PDB entry 3AZH | X-ray diffraction, 3.49 A resolution | chains D and I of the 10 polymer chains in the assembly

== Chain D ==
Molecule: Histone H2B type 1-J
Source organism: Homo sapiens
UniProtKB: P06899 (H2B1J_HUMAN); residues 0-125 here correspond to UniProt positions 1-126 (UniProt number = residue number + 1)
Sequence (129 residues; row label = number of the first residue in the row; numbers below 1 keep their minus sign (Gly-3 is residue -3)):
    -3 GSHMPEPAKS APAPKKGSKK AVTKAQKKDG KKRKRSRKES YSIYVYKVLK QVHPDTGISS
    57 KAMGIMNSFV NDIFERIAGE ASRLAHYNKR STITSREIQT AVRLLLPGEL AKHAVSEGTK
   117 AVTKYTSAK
Disordered / not traced: -3 to 29, 125
Construct notes: expression tag (-3 to -1)
Ion coordination: Mn2+ near Val48 (its only coordinating residue here)
UniProt features mapped onto this chain:
  - modified residue: Pro1 (N-acetylproline), Glu2 (ADP-ribosyl glutamic acid), Lys5 (N6-(2-hydroxyisobutyryl)lysine), Ser6 (ADP-ribosylserine), Lys11 (N6-(beta-hydroxybutyryl)lysine), Lys12 (N6-(2-hydroxyisobutyryl)lysine), Ser14 (Phosphoserine), Lys15 (N6-acetyllysine), Lys16 (N6-(beta-hydroxybutyryl)lysine), Lys20 (N6-(2-hydroxyisobutyryl)lysine), Lys23 (N6-(2-hydroxyisobutyryl)lysine), Lys24 (N6-(2-hydroxyisobutyryl)lysine), Lys34 (N6-(2-hydroxyisobutyryl)lysine), Glu35 (PolyADP-ribosyl glutamic acid), Ser36 (Phosphoserine), Lys43 (N6-(2-hydroxyisobutyryl)lysine), Lys46 (N6-(2-hydroxyisobutyryl)lysine), Lys57 (N6,N6-dimethyllysine), Arg79 (Dimethylated arginine), Lys85 (N6,N6,N6-trimethyllysine) and 6 more in UniProt
  - glycosylation: Ser112 (O-linked (GlcNAc) serine)
  - cross-link (Glycyl lysine isopeptide (Lys-Gly)): Lys5 (interchain with G-Cter in SUMO2), Lys20 (interchain with G-Cter in SUMO2), Lys34 (interchain with G-Cter in ubiquitin), Lys120 (interchain with G-Cter in ubiquitin)

== Chain I ==
Molecule: 146-nt DNA strand
Sequence (146 nucleotides; row label = number of the first residue in the row):
     1 ATCAATATCC ACCTGCAGAT TCTACCAAAA GTGTATTTGG AAACTGCTCC ATCAAAAGGC
    61 ATGTTCAGCT GAATTCAGCT GAACATGCCT TTTGATGGAG CAGTTTCCAA ATACACTTTT
   121 GGTAGAATCT GCAGGTGGAT ATTGAT
Disordered / not traced: 146
Ion coordination: Mn2+ site 1 near DG78 (its only coordinating residue here); Mn2+ site 2 near DG100 (its only coordinating residue here); Mn2+ site 3 near DG121 (its only coordinating residue here); Mn2+ site 4 near DA133 (its only coordinating residue here)

== Interface between chain D and chain I ==
Pairs across the interface (20):
  Lys30(D) with DT104(I), hydrogen bond to the phosphate
  Arg31(D) with DC26(I), sugar contact; DA27(I), sugar contact
  Ser32(D) with DG103(I), phosphate contact
  Arg33(D) with DA27(I), hydrogen bond to the phosphate; DA28(I), salt bridge to the phosphate
  Glu35(D) with DA28(I), phosphate contact
  Tyr42(D) with DT20(I), phosphate contact; DT21(I), phosphate contact
  Gly53(D) with DT20(I), phosphate contact
  Ile54(D) with DA19(I), phosphate contact; DT20(I), phosphate contact
  Ser55(D) with DA19(I), phosphate contact
  Ser56(D) with DA19(I), hydrogen bond to the phosphate
  Arg86(D) with DG39(I), phosphate contact; DG40(I), salt bridge to the phosphate
  Ser87(D) with DT38(I), hydrogen bond to the phosphate; DG39(I), hydrogen bond to the phosphate
  Thr88(D) with DT38(I), phosphate contact; DG39(I), hydrogen bond to the phosphate

== Summary ==
Chain D and chain I form an interface of 13 and 11 residues respectively, with 6 hydrogen bonds and 2 salt
bridges. Among the polar pairs are Lys30(D)-DT104(I), Arg33(D)-DA27(I) and Ser56(D)-DA19(I).
Here chain D is Histone H2B type 1-J (Homo sapiens) and chain I is a 146-nt DNA strand. Entry 3AZH (Crystal
Structure of Human Nucleosome Core Particle Containing H3K122Q mutation) was determined by X-ray diffraction
(same publication as 3AYW, 3AZE, 3AZF, 3AZG, 3AZJ, 3AZK and 3 further entries).
